8OJ4 - chains C and D of the 7 polymer chains in the assembly; structure by electron microscopy, 4.35 A resolution (low resolution: residue-level contacts below are approximate; hydrogen-bond / salt-bridge calls are withheld).

Chain C (and D):
Name: Intermembrane phospholipid transport system binding protein MlaD
From: Escherichia coli
Notes: chain D of this document is another copy of the same molecule, construct and numbering; everything in this record applies to it too
Reference sequence: P64604 (MLAD_ECOLI); residue numbers follow UniProt; this construct covers 1-183
Amino-acid sequence (183 residues; numbered 1 to 183; the number before each row is that of its first residue):
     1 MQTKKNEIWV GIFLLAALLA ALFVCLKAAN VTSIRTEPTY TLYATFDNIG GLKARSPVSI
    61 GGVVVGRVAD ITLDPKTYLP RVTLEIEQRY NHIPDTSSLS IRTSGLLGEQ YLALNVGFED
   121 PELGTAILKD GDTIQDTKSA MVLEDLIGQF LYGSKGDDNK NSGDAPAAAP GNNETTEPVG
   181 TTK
Unresolved in the structure: 1-33, 153-183 (chain D: 1-32, 153-183)
What the authors report for this chain:
  - mutagenesis - F118E, E119K, D120K, Q149C/L151C, L151C: abolished growth in response to SDS/EDTA
  - mutagenesis - E122K: unchanged growth
  - mutagenesis - Q149C: unchanged growth in response to SDS/EDTA

Chain C / chain D interface:
Contacting residue pairs (10; chain C residue first):
  I60(C) - L73(D)
  G61(C) - I49(D)
  V63(C) - I49(D)
  V63(C) - L73(D)
  R89(C) - P75(D)
  H92(C) - Y78(D)
  T103(C) - E144(D)
  L106(C) - L143(D)
  Q149(C) - Y152(D)
  F150(C) - Y152(D)
Interface residues without a listed pair, chain C (12 interface residues in all): G62, Y90, R102
Interface residues without a listed pair, chain D (12 interface residues in all): N48, G50, P80, V142, L151

Overview:
Chain C and chain D each contribute 12 residues to their interface. From the paper: F118E, E119K and D120K of
chain C, among others, abolish growth in response to SDS/EDTA; E122K of chain C leaves growth unchanged; 7
substitutions were tested in all.
Both chains are Intermembrane phospholipid transport system binding protein MlaD (Escherichia coli). Entry
8OJ4 (Structure of the MlaCD complex (1:6 stoichiometry)) was determined by electron microscopy (same
publication as 8OJG).
